PDB entry 1YCF | X-ray diffraction, 3.00 A resolution | chains A and B

== Chain A (and B) ==
Molecule: Nitric oxide reductase
Organism: Moorella thermoacetica
Notes: EC 1.-.-.-; fragment: Di-iron Nitric Oxide Reductase; chain B of this document is another copy of the same molecule, construct and numbering; everything in this record applies to it too
UniProtKB: Q9FDN7 (FPRA_MOOTH); numbering as in UniProt (aligned over 2-399)
Chain sequence (398 residues; row label = number of the first residue in the row):
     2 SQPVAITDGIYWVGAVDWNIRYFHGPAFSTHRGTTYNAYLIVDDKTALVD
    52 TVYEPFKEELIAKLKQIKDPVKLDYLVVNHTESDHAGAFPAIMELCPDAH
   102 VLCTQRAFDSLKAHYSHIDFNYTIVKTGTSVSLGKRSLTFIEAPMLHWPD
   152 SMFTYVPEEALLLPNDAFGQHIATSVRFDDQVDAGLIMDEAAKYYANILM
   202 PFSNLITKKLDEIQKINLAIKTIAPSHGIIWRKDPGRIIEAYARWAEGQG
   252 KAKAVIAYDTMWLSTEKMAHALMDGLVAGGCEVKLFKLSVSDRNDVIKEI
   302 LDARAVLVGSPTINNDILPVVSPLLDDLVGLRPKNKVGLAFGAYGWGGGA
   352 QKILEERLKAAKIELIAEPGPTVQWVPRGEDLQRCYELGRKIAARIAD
Bound ions: Zn2+ site 1: Ser2 (shared with 2 residues of chain C); mu-oxo-diiron Fe: His81, Glu83, Asp85, His86, His148, Asp167, His228 (together with oxygen molecule); Zn2+ site 2: His271, Asp275 (shared with 2 residues of chain C)
Residues lining bound ligands:
  - mu-oxo-diiron (FEO): Phe24, His25, His81, Glu83, Asp85, His86, His148, Asp167, Tyr195, Ser227, His228
  - FMN (flavin mononucleotide), molecule 1: His25, Glu83, His148, Trp149
  - FMN, molecule 2: Thr261, Met262, Trp263, Leu264, Ser265, Thr266, Pro312, Thr313, Ile314, Asn315, Asn316, Ala344, Tyr345, Gly346, Trp347, Gly348, Gly349, Trp376
  - oxygen molecule (OXY): Phe24, His25, Glu83, Asp85, His148, Asp167, His172, Tyr195, Ile199, His228

== Chain A / chain B interface ==
Pairs across the interface (59):
  His25(A) - Met262(B)
  Gly26(A) - Thr261(B)
  Gly26(A) - Met262(B)
  Pro27(A) - Asp260(B)
  Pro27(A) - Thr261(B)
  Pro27(A) - Ser290(B)
  Pro27(A) - Val321(B)  hydrophobic
  Tyr54(A) - Trp263(B)  hydrophobic
  Glu83(A) - Trp263(B)  hydrogen bond
  Ser84(A) - Trp263(B)
  Asp85(A) - Trp263(B)
  Ala114(A) - Trp376(B)
  His115(A) - Trp376(B)
  His115(A) - Val377(B)
  Met146(A) - Trp347(B)  hydrophobic
  Trp149(A) - Trp347(B)
  Trp149(A) - Trp376(B)  hydrophobic
  Pro150(A) - Trp347(B)
  Asp260(A) - Pro27(B)
  Thr261(A) - Gly26(B)
  Thr261(A) - Pro27(B)
  Met262(A) - His25(B)
  Met262(A) - Gly26(B)
  Trp263(A) - Tyr54(B)  hydrophobic
  Trp263(A) - Glu83(B)  hydrogen bond
  Trp263(A) - Ser84(B)
  Ser290(A) - Pro27(B)
  Arg294(A) - Pro320(B)
  Asn315(A) - Gly331(B)
  Asn315(A) - Leu332(B)
  Asn316(A) - Arg333(B)
  Asp317(A) - Asp327(B)
  Asp317(A) - Val330(B)
  Pro320(A) - Arg294(B)
  Pro320(A) - Pro324(B)
  Pro320(A) - Asp328(B)
  Val321(A) - Pro27(B)  hydrophobic
  Ser323(A) - Ser323(B)
  Ser323(A) - Pro324(B)
  Ser323(A) - Asp327(B)  hydrogen bond
  Pro324(A) - Pro320(B)
  Pro324(A) - Ser323(B)
  Pro324(A) - Pro324(B)  hydrophobic
  Asp327(A) - Asp317(B)
  Asp327(A) - Ser323(B)  hydrogen bond
  Asp327(A) - Arg358(B)  salt bridge
  Asp328(A) - Pro320(B)
  Val330(A) - Asp317(B)
  Gly331(A) - Asn315(B)
  Trp347(A) - Met146(B)  hydrophobic
  Trp347(A) - Trp149(B)
  Trp347(A) - Pro150(B)
  Arg358(A) - Asp327(B)  salt bridge
  Arg358(A) - Arg358(B)
  Trp376(A) - Ala114(B)
  Trp376(A) - His115(B)
  Trp376(A) - Trp149(B)  hydrophobic
  Val377(A) - Ala114(B)
  Val377(A) - His115(B)
Other interface residues (no listed pair), chain A (40 interface residues in all): Phe24, Ala28, Ser111, Pro202, Ile318, Leu319, Leu332
Other interface residues (no listed pair), chain B (39 interface residues in all): Phe24, Asp85, Ser111, His148, Pro202, Leu319

== Overview ==
40 residues of chain A and 39 residues of chain B are in contact; the contacts include 4 hydrogen bonds and 2
salt bridges. Polar contacts include Asp327(A)-Arg358(B), Glu83(A)-Trp263(B) and Ser323(A)-Asp327(B). Ligands
of chain A: mu-oxo-diiron, oxygen molecule and flavin mononucleotide.
Chain A and chain B are both Nitric oxide reductase (Moorella thermoacetica); the structure, Oxidized
(di-ferric) FprA from Moorella thermoacetica, was determined by X-ray diffraction (same publication as 1YCG
and 1YCH).
